Entry 7VOR (electron microscopy, 2.74 A resolution); this record covers chains L and X of the 66 polymer chains in the assembly.

# Chain L
Molecule: Reaction center protein L chain
Source organism: Cereibacter sphaeroides 2.4.1
UniProtKB: Q3J1A5 (RCEL_RHOS4); residues 0-281 here correspond to UniProt positions 1-282 (UniProt number = residue number + 1)
Chain sequence (282 residues; row label = number of the first residue in the row; numbering starts at 0):
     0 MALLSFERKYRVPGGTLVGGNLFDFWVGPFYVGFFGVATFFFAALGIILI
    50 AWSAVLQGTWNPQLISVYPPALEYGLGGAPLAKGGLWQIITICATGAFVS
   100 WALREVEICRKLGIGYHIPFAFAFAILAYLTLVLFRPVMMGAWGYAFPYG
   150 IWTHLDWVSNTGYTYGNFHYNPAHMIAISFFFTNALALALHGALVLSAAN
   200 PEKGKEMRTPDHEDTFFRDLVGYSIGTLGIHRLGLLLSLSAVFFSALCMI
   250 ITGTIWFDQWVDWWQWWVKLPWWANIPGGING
Disordered / not traced: 0
Ion coordination: Fe2+: His190, His230 (shared with 3 residues of chain M)
Residues lining bound ligands:
  - bacteriochlorophyll a (BCL), molecule 1: Phe97, Phe121, Ala124, Ile125, Ala127, Tyr128, Leu131, Trp156, Val157, Ser158, Thr160, Gly161, Tyr162, Asn166, Phe167, His168, His173, Ala176, Ile177, Phe180, Phe181, Val241, Ser244, Ala245, Cys247, Met248
  - bacteriochlorophyll a (BCL), molecule 2: Phe97, Tyr128, Leu131, Phe146, Ile150, Trp151, His153, Leu154, Trp156, Val157
  - bacteriochlorophyll a (BCL), molecule 3: Val157, Tyr162, His168, Phe181
  - bacteriochlorophyll a (BCL), molecule 4: His168, Met174, Ile177, Ser178, Phe181, Thr182, Leu185
  - bacteriopheophytin a (BPH), molecule 1: Thr38, Phe41, Ala42, Gly45, Ile46, Ile49, Ile89, Cys92, Ala93, Ala96, Phe97, Trp100, Glu104, Ile117, Ala120, Phe121, Phe123, Ala124, Tyr128, Phe146, Pro147, Tyr148, Gly149, Ile150, His153, Phe180, Ser237, Leu238, Val241
  - bacteriopheophytin a (BPH), molecule 2: Phe181, Ala184, Leu185, Ala188, Leu189, Phe216, Leu219, Val220
  - 1,2-diacyl-sn-glycero-3-phosphocholine (PC1), molecule 1: Ala1, Val26, Gly27, Phe39, Ala43
  - 1,2-diacyl-sn-glycero-3-phosphocholine (PC1), molecule 2: Thr15, Leu16, Val17, Gly18, Gly19, Phe33, Phe34, Val98, Leu102
  - 1,2-diacyl-sn-glycero-3-phosphocholine (PC1), molecule 3: Gly27, Pro28, Phe29
  - 1,2-diacyl-sn-glycero-3-phosphocholine (PC1), molecule 4: Ile46, Ile47, Ile49, Ala50, Gly57, Trp59, Asn60, Pro61, Ile64
  - 1,2-diacyl-sn-glycero-3-phosphocholine (PC1), molecule 5: Ile49, Asn60, Pro61, Gln62, Ile150, Trp151
  - ubiquinone-10 (U10), molecule 1: Val26, Phe29, Val31, Gly35, Val36, Phe39, Trp100, Arg103
  - ubiquinone-10 (U10), molecule 2: Pro171, Ala172, Met174, Ile175, Ser178, Ile250, Ile254, Trp255, Asp257, Trp259, Trp262, Trp263
  - ubiquinone-10 (U10), molecule 3: Ile175, Ser178, Phe179, Thr182, Ala186, Leu189, His190, Leu193, Val194, Glu212, Asp213, Phe216, Val220, Tyr222, Ser223, Ile224, Gly225, Thr226, Ile229, Leu232, Phe243
Curated features (UniProtKB/Swiss-Prot):
  - binding site ((7R,8Z)-bacteriochlorophyll b): His153, His173
  - binding site (Fe cation): His190, His230
  - binding site (a ubiquinone): Phe216

# Chain X
Molecule: Intrinsic membrane protein PufX
Source organism: Cereibacter sphaeroides 2.4.1
UniProtKB: P13402 (PUFX_RHOS4); numbering as in UniProt (aligned over 1-82)
Chain sequence (82 residues; each row starts with the number of its first residue):
     1 MADKTIFNDHLNTNPKTNLRLWVAFQMMKGAGWAGGVFFGTLLLIGFFRV
    51 VGRMLPIQENQAPAPNITGALETGIELIKHLV
Disordered / not traced: 1, 70-82
Residues lining bound ligands:
  - 1,2-diacyl-sn-glycero-3-phosphocholine (PC1): Lys29, Gly30, Trp33, Val37, Thr41
  - spheroidene (SPO): Arg20, Val23, Ala24, Met27
From the paper describing this entry:
  - higher-order assembly contacts with a neighbouring Light-harvesting protein B-875 alpha chain: Ile6 to Asp9
  - conformationally variable residues (order/disorder transition): Ala2 to Pro15

# How chain L and chain X interact
Residue-residue contacts (42; chain L residue first):
  Tyr67(L) - Ile67(X)
  Tyr67(L) - Gly69(X)
  Pro68(L) - Asn66(X)
  Pro68(L) - Gly69(X)
  Ala70(L) - Thr68(X)
  Leu71(L) - Ala64(X)  hydrophobic
  Leu75(L) - Arg49(X)
  Lys82(L) - Gly69(X)
  Gly83(L) - Gly69(X)
  Leu133(L) - Ile45(X)  hydrophobic
  Phe134(L) - Phe48(X)  hydrophobic
  Val137(L) - Ile45(X)
  Val137(L) - Phe48(X)  hydrophobic
  Val137(L) - Arg49(X)  hydrogen bond (backbone-side chain)
  Met138(L) - Phe48(X)  hydrophobic
  Met138(L) - Arg49(X)  hydrogen bond (backbone-side chain)
  Met138(L) - Val51(X)  hydrophobic
  Met138(L) - Gly52(X)
  Met138(L) - Leu55(X)  hydrophobic
  Met138(L) - Ile57(X)
  Met139(L) - Ile57(X)  hydrophobic
  Met139(L) - Ala62(X)  hydrophobic
  Gly143(L) - Pro65(X)
  Gly143(L) - Asn66(X)
  Tyr144(L) - Gln61(X)
  Tyr144(L) - Ala62(X)  hydrogen bond (side chain-backbone)
  Tyr144(L) - Pro63(X)
  Tyr144(L) - Pro65(X)
  Ala145(L) - Asn66(X)  hydrogen bond (backbone-side chain)
  Pro147(L) - Asn66(X)
  Trp156(L) - Pro65(X)
  Trp156(L) - Asn66(X)
  Asn159(L) - Pro65(X)  hydrogen bond (side chain-backbone)
  Thr160(L) - Pro65(X)
  Thr163(L) - Ala62(X)
  Tyr164(L) - Ala62(X)
  Gly252(L) - Ile57(X)
  Thr253(L) - Leu55(X)
  Thr253(L) - Ile57(X)
  Ile254(L) - Leu55(X)  hydrophobic
  Phe256(L) - Pro56(X)
  Phe256(L) - Asn60(X)
Also at the interface, not in a pair above, chain L (29 interface residues in all): Pro69, Gly140, Phe146, Asp155
Also at the interface, not in a pair above, chain X (19 interface residues in all): Leu44
Interface features reported in the paper:
  - interface residues, chain L: Val137(L)
  - interface residues, chain X: Arg49(X)

# Overview
29 residues of chain L and 19 residues of chain X are in contact, with 5 hydrogen bonds. Among the polar pairs
are Val137(L)-Arg49(X), Met138(L)-Arg49(X) and Tyr144(L)-Ala62(X). One 1,2-diacyl-sn-glycero-3-phosphocholine
molecule is bound between chain L and chain X. The paper reports interface residues Val137(L) and Arg49(X);
conformational variability at Ala2(X).
Here chain L is Reaction center protein L chain and chain X is Intrinsic membrane protein PufX, both from
Cereibacter sphaeroides 2.4.1. Entry 7VOR (The structure of dimeric photosynthetic RC-LH1 supercomplex in
Class-1) was determined by electron microscopy together with 7VA9, 7VB9, 7VNM, 7VOT and 7VOY from the same
study.
